PDB entry 5X4P | X-ray diffraction, 2.06 A resolution | chain A

Chain A:
Protein: B-cell lymphoma 6 protein
Source organism: Homo sapiens
Reference sequence: P41182 (BCL6_HUMAN); numbering as in UniProt (aligned over 5-129)
Amino-acid sequence (141 residues; row label = number of the first residue in the row; numbers below 1 keep their minus sign (Leu-11 is residue -11)):
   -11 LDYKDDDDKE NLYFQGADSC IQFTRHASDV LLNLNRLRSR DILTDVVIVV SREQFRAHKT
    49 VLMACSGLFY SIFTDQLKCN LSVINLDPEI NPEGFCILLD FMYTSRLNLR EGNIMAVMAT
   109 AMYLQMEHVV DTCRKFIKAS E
Disordered / not traced: -11 to -1
Construct notes: expression tag (-11 to 4)
Curated features (UniProtKB/Swiss-Prot):
  - mutagenesis: Asn21 (N21K: Abolishes interaction with NCOR2 and HDAC2, no effect on interaction with CTBP1 and transcriptional autoinhibition; when associated with A-116 and 376-Q--Q-379), Ser59 (S59A: Abolished ubiquitination by the SCF(FBXL17) complex), His116 (H116A: Abolishes interaction with NCOR2 and HDAC2, no effect on interaction with CTBP1 and transcriptional autoinhibition; when associated with K-21 and 376-Q--Q-379)
Ligand contacts: 7ZO (5-[(5-chloranylpyrimidin-4-yl)amino]-1,3-dihydroindol-2-one): Asn21, Arg24, Leu25, Arg28

Overview:
Chain A binds compound 7ZO. Curated annotation (UniProt) lists 3 mutagenesis sites.
Chain A is B-cell lymphoma 6 protein (Homo sapiens); the structure, Crystal structure of the BCL6 BTB domain
in complex with Compound 6, was determined by X-ray diffraction together with 5X4M, 5X4N, 5X4O and 5X4Q from
the same study.
